7KMD - chains A and G of the 6 polymer chains in the assembly; structure by X-ray diffraction, 3.39 A resolution.

Chain A:
Protein: 35O22 Heavy chain
Source organism: Homo sapiens
Amino-acid sequence (243 residues; row label = number of the first residue in the row):
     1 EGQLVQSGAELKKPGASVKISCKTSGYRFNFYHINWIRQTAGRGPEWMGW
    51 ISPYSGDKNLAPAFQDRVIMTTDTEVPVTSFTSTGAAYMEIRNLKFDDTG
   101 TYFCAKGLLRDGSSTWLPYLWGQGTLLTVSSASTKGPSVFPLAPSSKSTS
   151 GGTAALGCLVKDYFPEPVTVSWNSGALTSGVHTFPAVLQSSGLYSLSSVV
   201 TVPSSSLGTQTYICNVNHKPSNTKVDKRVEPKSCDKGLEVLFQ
Not modelled in the structure: 241-243
Cystine bridges: Cys22-Cys104, Cys158-Cys214

Chain G:
Protein: Envelope glycoprotein gp120
Source organism: Human immunodeficiency virus 1
UniProtKB: Q202J8 (Q202J8_9HIV1); the construct lacks a stretch of the UniProt sequence and is renumbered around it, so the offset changes along the chain: 32-138 = UniProt 31-137; 152-185 = UniProt 154-187; 188-309 = UniProt 196-317; 312-321 = UniProt 318-327; 2 more segments
Amino-acid sequence (480 residues; row label = number of the first residue in the row; note: 27 numbers in that range are skipped by the numbering (no residue carries them; nothing is unmodelled there); a row labelled like 138A-138P holds insertion residues (138A, then the next letters in order)):
    32 GNLWVTVYYGVPVWKEAKTTLFCASDAKAHKEEVHNIWATHACVPTDPNP
    82 QEIVLKNVTENFNMWKNDMVDQMHEDIISLWDQSLKPCVKLTPLCVTLNC
   132 SDVKIKG
138A-138P TNATYNNATYNNNNTI
   152 SDMKNCSFNTTTEITDKKKKEYALFYKLDVVALD
185A-185H GKETNSTN
   188 SSEYRLINCNTSAVTQACPKVSFDPIPIHYCAPAGYAILKCNNKTFNGTG
   238 PCNNVSTVQCTHGIKPVVSTQLLLNGSLAEEEVVIRFENLTNNAKIIIVH
   288 LNESVEINCTRPSNNTRKSVRI
   312 GPGQTFFATG
  321A D
   322 IIGDIRQAHCNISRKKWNTTLQRVKEKLKEKFPNKTIQFAPSSGGDLEIT
   372 THSFNCRGEFFYCYTSDLFNSTYMSNNTGGA
   413 NITLQCRIKQIIRMWQGVGQAMYAPPIAGNITCKSNITGLLLTRDGGKEK
   463 NDTETFRPGGGDMRDNWRSELYKYKVVEIKPLGIAPDKCKRRVVERRRRR
   513 R
Not modelled in the structure: 138A-138P, 185A-185H, 505-513
Sequence notes: conflict Cys501 (Ala498 in Q202J8); expression tag (509-513)
Cystine bridges: Cys54-Cys74, Cys119-Cys205, Cys126-Cys196, Cys131-Cys157, Cys218-Cys247, Cys228-Cys239, Cys296-Cys331, Cys377-Cys445, Cys384-Cys418
Covalently attached groups: glycan linked to Asn88, Asn262, Asn332, Asn448; N-acetylglucosamine (NAG) linked to Asn130, Asn156, Asn160, Asn197, Asn230, Asn234, Asn241, Asn276, Asn289, Asn295, Asn301, Asn391, Asn413, Asn442

Chain A / chain G interface:
Contacting residue pairs - 11 pairs, chain A then chain G:
  Arg28(A) - Asn88(G)  hydrogen bond (side chain-backbone)
  Arg28(A) - Thr90(G)
  Phe31(A) - Asn88(G)
  Tyr54(A) - Lys87(G)
  Tyr54(A) - Asn88(G)
  Pro77(A) - Pro238(G)
  Pro77(A) - Asn240(G)
  Val78(A) - Pro238(G)
  Thr79(A) - Thr90(G)
  Ser80(A) - Thr90(G)  hydrogen bond (backbone-side chain)
  Arg110(A) - Asn88(G)

In short:
Chain A and chain G form an interface of 8 and 5 residues respectively; the contacts include 2 hydrogen bonds.
Among the polar pairs are Arg28(A)-Asn88(G) and Ser80(A)-Thr90(G). Covalently linked N-acetylglucosamine: at
Asn130(G), Asn156(G), Asn160(G), Asn197(G), Asn230(G) and Asn234(G) and 8 more.
Here chain A is 35O22 Heavy chain (Homo sapiens) and chain G is Envelope glycoprotein gp120 (Human
immunodeficiency virus 1). Entry 7KMD (Crystal structure of a HIV-1 clade C isolate Du172.17 HR1.R4.664 Env
trimer in complex with human ...) was determined by X-ray diffraction (same publication as 7KKZ).
